Entry 6L0X (X-ray diffraction, 1.30 A resolution); this record covers chain A.

[Chain A]
Molecule: PHD finger protein 20-like protein 1
From: Homo sapiens
UniProt: A8MW92 (P20L1_HUMAN); numbering as in UniProt (aligned over 5-70)
Sequence (70 residues; row label = number of the first residue in the row):
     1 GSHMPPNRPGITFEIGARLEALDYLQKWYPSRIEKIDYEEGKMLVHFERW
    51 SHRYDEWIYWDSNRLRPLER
Disordered / not traced: 1-2, 70
Construct notes: expression tag (1-4)
From the paper describing this entry:
  - contacts within the chain: Tyr24-Trp50, Phe47-Trp50 (pi stacking)
  - conformationally variable residues (side-chain flip): Tyr24, Trp50 (from molecular simulation)

[In short]
From the paper: conformational variability at Tyr24 and Trp50; contacts within the chain involving Tyr24,
Trp50 and Phe47.
Chain A is PHD finger protein 20-like protein 1 (Homo sapiens); the structure, The First Tudor Domain of
PHF20L1, was determined by X-ray diffraction, deposited together with 6L10, 6L1C, 6L1F, 6L1I and 6L1P.
